2WTV - chain A; structure by X-ray diffraction, 2.40 A resolution.

[Chain A]
Protein: Serine/threonine-protein kinase 6 aurora/IPL1-related kinase 1, breast tumor-amplified kinase, aurora-a, aurora-related kinase 1, HARK1
Source organism: Homo sapiens
Notes: EC 2.7.11.1; fragment: catalytic domain, residues 122-403
UniProt: O14965 (STK6_HUMAN); residue numbers follow UniProt; this construct covers 122-403
Sequence (285 residues; row label = number of the first residue in the row):
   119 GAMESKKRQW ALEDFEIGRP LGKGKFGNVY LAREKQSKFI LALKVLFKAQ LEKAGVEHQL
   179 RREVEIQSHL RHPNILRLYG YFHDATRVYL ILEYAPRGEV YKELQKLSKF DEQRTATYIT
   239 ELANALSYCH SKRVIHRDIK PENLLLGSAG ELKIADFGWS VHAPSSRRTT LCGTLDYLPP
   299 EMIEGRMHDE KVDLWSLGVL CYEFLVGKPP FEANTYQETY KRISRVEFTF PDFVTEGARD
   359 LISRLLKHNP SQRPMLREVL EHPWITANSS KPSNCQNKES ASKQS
Disordered / not traced: 119-124, 390-403
Differences from the reference sequence: engineered mutation Arg215 (Leu in O14965), Glu217 (Thr in O14965), Lys220 (Arg in O14965)
Modified residues: Thr287 (phosphothreonine; TPO); Thr288 (phosphothreonine; TPO); Cys290 (s,s-(2-hydroxyethyl)thiocysteine; CME)
Swiss-Prot annotation at these positions:
  - region: His280 to Leu293 (Activation segment)
  - active site: Asp256 (Proton acceptor)
  - binding site (ATP): Lys143, Lys162, Glu211 to Ala213, Glu260, Asn261, Asp274
  - modified residue: Thr287 (Phosphothreonine), Thr288 (Phosphothreonine), Ser342 (Phosphoserine)
  - cross-link: Lys258 (Glycyl lysine isopeptide (Lys-Gly) (interchain with G-Cter in SUMO2))
  - natural variant: Ser155 (S155R: In a colorectal adenocarcinoma sample), Val174 (V174M: In a metastatic melanoma sample)
  - mutagenesis: Lys162 (K162R: Loss of kinase activity), Phe165 (F165A: Decreases the interaction with phosphatase type 1 isoforms), Gly198 (G198N: Reduces interaction with TPX2. Reduces kinase activity tenfold. Promotes interaction with the AURKB binding partners INCENP and BIRC5 that are normally not bound by AURKA), Arg205 (R205A: Reduces ubiquitination and proteasomal degradation), Asp274 (D274N: Abolishes cilia disassembly and kinase activity), Thr287 (T287A: No direct effect on catalytic activity; T287E: Enhances interaction with TPX2), Thr288 (T288A: Reduces cilia disassembly and kinase activity; T288D: Mimics phosphorylation state and increases kinase activity), Cys290 (C290A: Enhances stability; when associated with A-393), Tyr334 (Y334A: Reduces binding to MYCN), Gln335 (Q335A: Reduces binding to MYCN), Phe346 (F346A: Decreases the interaction with phosphatase type 1 isoforms), Cys393 (C393A: Enhances stability; when associated with A-290)
Residues lining bound ligands: ZZL (4-{[9-chloro-7-(2,6-difluorophenyl)-5H-pyrimido[5,4-d][2]benzazepin-2-yl]amino}benzoic acid): Leu139, Gly140, Lys141, Gly142, Val147, Ala160, Lys162, Leu194, Leu210, Glu211, Tyr212, Ala213, Gly216, Glu217, Lys220, Glu260, Asn261, Leu263, Ala273, Asp274, Phe275, Gly276, Val279
From the paper describing this entry:
  - mutagenesis - T217E (20-fold), W277L (4.4 +/- 0.4 nM): decreased binding to ZZL
  - binding site for ZZL: Ala213, Gly216, Glu217, Leu263, Ala273, Asp274, Val279
  - conformationally variable residues (loop rearrangement, side-chain flip): His254, Arg255, Asp274 to Leu293
  - contacts within the chain: Lys162-Ser278 (hydrogen bond), Glu181-Trp277 (hydrogen bond), Gln185-Leu194 (hydrogen bond), Gln185-Arg255 (hydrogen bond), Arg255-Asp274, Phe144-Trp277 (hydrophobic contact), Val174-Trp277 (hydrophobic contact)
  - catalytic residues: Lys162, Glu181, Asn261, Asp274 (citing earlier work)
  - post-translational modification sites: Thr288 (citing earlier work)
  - specificity-determining residues: Trp277
  - specificity-determining residues: Gln185, Val279 (by similarity / conservation)

[In short]
Chain A binds compound ZZL. UniProt lists active-site residue Asp256, 8 ATP-binding residues and 12
mutagenesis sites. From the paper: catalytic residues Lys162, Glu181 and Asn261 among others; T217E and W277L
reduce binding to ZZL.
Chain A is Serine/threonine-protein kinase 6 aurora/IPL1-related kinase 1, breast tumor-amplified kinase,
aurora-a, aurora-related kinase 1, HARK1 (Homo sapiens); the structure, Aurora-A Inhibitor Structure, was
determined by X-ray diffraction together with 2WTW from the same study.
